Entry 2HCV (X-ray diffraction, 2.00 A resolution); this record covers chains B and D of the 4 polymer chains in the assembly.

Chain B (and D):
Name: L-rhamnose isomerase
Organism: Pseudomonas stutzeri
Notes: EC 5.3.1.14; chain D of this document is another copy of the same molecule, construct and numbering; everything in this record applies to it too
Reference sequence: Q75WH8 (Q75WH8_PSEST); residue numbers follow UniProt; this construct covers 1-430
Chain sequence (438 residues; numbered 1 to 438; the number before each row is that of its first residue):
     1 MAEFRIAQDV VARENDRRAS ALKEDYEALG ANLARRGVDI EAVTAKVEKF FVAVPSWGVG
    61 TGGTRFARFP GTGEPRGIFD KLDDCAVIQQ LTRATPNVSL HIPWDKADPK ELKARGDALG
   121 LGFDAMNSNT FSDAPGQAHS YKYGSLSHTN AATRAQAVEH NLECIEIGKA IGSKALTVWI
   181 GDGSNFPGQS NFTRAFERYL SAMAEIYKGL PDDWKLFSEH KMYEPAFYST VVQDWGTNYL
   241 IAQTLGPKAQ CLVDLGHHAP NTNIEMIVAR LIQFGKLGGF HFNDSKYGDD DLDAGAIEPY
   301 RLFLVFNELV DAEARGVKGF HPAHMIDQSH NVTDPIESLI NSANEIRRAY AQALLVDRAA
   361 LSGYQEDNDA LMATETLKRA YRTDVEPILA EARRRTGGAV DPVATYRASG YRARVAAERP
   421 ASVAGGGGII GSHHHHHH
Not modelled in the structure: 1-3, 424-438 (chain D: 1-3, 421-438)
Differences from the reference sequence: engineered mutation N150 (Asp in Q75WH8); cloning artifact (431-432); expression tag (433-438)
Ion coordination: Zn2+ site 1: E219, D254, H281, D327; Zn2+ site 2: H257, D289

Chain B / chain D interface:
Pairs across the interface - 109 pairs, chain B then chain D:
  Y143(B) - N368(D)
  H148(B) - N368(D)
  T149(B) - Q365(D)
  T149(B) - E366(D)  hydrogen bond (side chain-backbone)
  T149(B) - N368(D)  hydrogen bond
  F186(B) - A370(D)  hydrophobic
  F186(B) - T374(D)
  P187(B) - Y300(D)
  P187(B) - L304(D)  hydrophobic
  P187(B) - T374(D)  hydrogen bond (backbone-side chain)
  P187(B) - L377(D)
  G188(B) - L361(D)
  G188(B) - Q365(D)  hydrogen bond (backbone-side chain)
  G188(B) - A373(D)
  G188(B) - L377(D)
  Q189(B) - Q365(D)
  Q189(B) - A370(D)
  Q189(B) - A373(D)
  S190(B) - Q365(D)
  N191(B) - D311(D)  hydrogen bond
  N191(B) - R315(D)
  N191(B) - Q365(D)
  F192(B) - E265(D)
  F192(B) - M266(D)  hydrophobic
  F192(B) - A269(D)  hydrophobic
  F192(B) - R270(D)  hydrogen bond (backbone-side chain)
  F192(B) - E308(D)
  T193(B) - A269(D)
  T193(B) - Q273(D)
  T193(B) - R315(D)
  R194(B) - R315(D)
  F196(B) - R270(D)
  F196(B) - Q273(D)
  F196(B) - F274(D)  hydrophobic
  E197(B) - Q273(D)
  M222(B) - P260(D)
  M222(B) - N261(D)
  M222(B) - T262(D)
  Y228(B) - N263(D)  hydrogen bond (backbone-side chain)
  Y228(B) - E265(D)  hydrogen bond
  Y228(B) - L304(D)
  S229(B) - N263(D)
  S229(B) - M266(D)
  T230(B) - M266(D)
  V231(B) - R270(D)  hydrogen bond (backbone-side chain)
  Q233(B) - M266(D)  hydrogen bond
  D234(B) - W235(D)  hydrogen bond
  W235(B) - D234(D)  hydrogen bond
  W235(B) - G236(D)
  W235(B) - T237(D)
  W235(B) - L240(D)  hydrophobic
  G236(B) - W235(D)
  T237(B) - W235(D)
  T237(B) - R270(D)  hydrogen bond
  Y239(B) - L240(D)  hydrophobic
  L240(B) - W235(D)  hydrophobic
  L240(B) - Y239(D)  hydrophobic
  L240(B) - F274(D)  hydrophobic
  A259(B) - A259(D)  hydrophobic
  A259(B) - P260(D)
  P260(B) - M222(D)
  P260(B) - A259(D)
  P260(B) - P260(D)
  N261(B) - M222(D)
  T262(B) - M222(D)
  N263(B) - Y228(D)  hydrogen bond (side chain-backbone)
  N263(B) - S229(D)
  E265(B) - F192(D)
  E265(B) - Y228(D)  hydrogen bond
  M266(B) - F192(D)  hydrophobic
  M266(B) - S229(D)
  M266(B) - T230(D)
  M266(B) - Q233(D)
  A269(B) - F192(D)  hydrophobic
  A269(B) - T193(D)
  R270(B) - F192(D)  hydrogen bond (side chain-backbone)
  R270(B) - F196(D)
  R270(B) - V231(D)  hydrogen bond (side chain-backbone)
  R270(B) - T237(D)  hydrogen bond
  Q273(B) - T193(D)
  Q273(B) - F196(D)
  Q273(B) - E197(D)
  F274(B) - F196(D)  hydrophobic
  F274(B) - L240(D)  hydrophobic
  Y300(B) - P187(D)
  L304(B) - P187(D)  hydrophobic
  L304(B) - Y228(D)
  E308(B) - F192(D)
  D311(B) - N191(D)  hydrogen bond
  R315(B) - N191(D)
  R315(B) - T193(D)  hydrogen bond
  L361(B) - G188(D)
  Q365(B) - T149(D)
  Q365(B) - G188(D)  hydrogen bond (side chain-backbone)
  Q365(B) - Q189(D)
  Q365(B) - S190(D)
  Q365(B) - N191(D)
  E366(B) - T149(D)  hydrogen bond (backbone-side chain)
  N368(B) - Y143(D)
  N368(B) - H148(D)
  N368(B) - T149(D)  hydrogen bond
  A370(B) - F186(D)  hydrophobic
  A370(B) - Q189(D)
  A373(B) - G188(D)
  A373(B) - Q189(D)
  T374(B) - F186(D)
  T374(B) - P187(D)  hydrogen bond (side chain-backbone)
  L377(B) - P187(D)
  L377(B) - G188(D)
Also at the interface, not in a pair above, chain B (53 interface residues in all): R198, L200, T244
Also at the interface, not in a pair above, chain D (53 interface residues in all): R198, L200, T244, S362

Overview:
Chain B and chain D each contribute 53 residues to their interface; the contacts include 24 hydrogen bonds.
Among the polar pairs are T149(B)-E366(D), T149(B)-N368(D) and P187(B)-T374(D). E219(B), D254(B), H281(B) and
D327(B) form the Zn2+ site 1. H257(B) and D289(B) coordinate Zn2+ site 2.
Both chains are L-rhamnose isomerase (Pseudomonas stutzeri). Entry 2HCV (Crystal structure of L-rhamnose
isomerase from Pseudomonas stutzeri with metal ion) was determined by X-ray diffraction (same publication as
2I56 and 2I57).
